Entry 9BYD (electron microscopy, 4.20 A resolution (low resolution: residue-level contacts below are approximate; hydrogen-bond / salt-bridge calls are withheld)); this record covers chains C and D of the 4 polymer chains in the assembly.

[Chain C (and D)]
Protein: Ribonucleoside-diphosphate reductase subunit beta
Organism: Bacillus subtilis
Notes: EC 1.17.4.1; chain D of this document is another copy of the same molecule, construct and numbering; everything in this record applies to it too
Reference sequence: P50621 (RIR2_BACSU); numbering as in UniProt (aligned over 1-329)
Amino-acid sequence (350 residues; each row starts with the number of its first residue; numbers below 1 keep their minus sign (Met-20 is residue -20)):
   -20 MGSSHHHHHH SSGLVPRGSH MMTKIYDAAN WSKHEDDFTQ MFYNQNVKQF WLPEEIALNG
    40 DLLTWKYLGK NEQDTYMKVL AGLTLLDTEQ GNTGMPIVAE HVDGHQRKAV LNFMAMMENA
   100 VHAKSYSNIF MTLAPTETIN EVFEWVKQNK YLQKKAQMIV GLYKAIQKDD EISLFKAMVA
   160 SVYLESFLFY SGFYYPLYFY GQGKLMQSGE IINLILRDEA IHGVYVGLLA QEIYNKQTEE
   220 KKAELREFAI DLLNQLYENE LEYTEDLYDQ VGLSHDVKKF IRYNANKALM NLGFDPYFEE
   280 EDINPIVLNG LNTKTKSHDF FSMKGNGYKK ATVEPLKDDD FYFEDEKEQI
Disordered / not traced: -20 to 15, 291-308, 323-329
Differences from the reference sequence: initiating methionine (-20); expression tag (-19 to 0)
Bound ions: Mn2+ site 1: Asp66, Glu97, His101, Glu198; Mn2+ site 2: Glu97, Glu164, Glu198, His201
Curated features (UniProtKB/Swiss-Prot):
  - active site: Tyr105
  - binding site (Fe cation): Asp66, Glu97, His101, Glu164, Glu198, His201

[How chain C and chain D interact]
Contacting residue pairs (26):
  Tyr22(C) - Ala99(D)
  Phe29(C) - Phe29(D)
  Leu31(C) - Tyr22(D)
  Thr67(C) - His84(D)
  Gly70(C) - Asn91(D)
  Asn71(C) - His84(D)
  Asn71(C) - Lys87(D)
  His84(C) - Thr67(D)
  His84(C) - Asn71(D)
  Lys87(C) - Asn71(D)
  Ala88(C) - Asn98(D)
  Asn91(C) - Ala94(D)
  Asn91(C) - Asn98(D)
  Phe92(C) - Met95(D)
  Ala94(C) - Asn91(D)
  Met95(C) - Asn91(D)
  Met95(C) - Phe92(D)
  Met95(C) - Met95(D)
  Asn98(C) - Lys87(D)
  Asn98(C) - Ala88(D)
  Asn98(C) - Asn91(D)
  Ala99(C) - Tyr22(D)
  Ala99(C) - Ala88(D)
  Lys103(C) - Tyr22(D)
  Lys309(C) - Glu34(D)
  Val312(C) - Ala36(D)
Other interface residues (no listed pair), chain C (20 interface residues in all): Val26, Pro75
Other interface residues (no listed pair), chain D (18 interface residues in all): Val26, Leu31, Lys103

[In short]
20 residues of chain C and 18 residues of chain D are in contact. The Mn2+ site 1 is built by Asp66(C),
Glu97(C), His101(C) and Glu198(C). Curated annotation (UniProt) lists active-site residue Tyr105(C) and 6 Fe
cation-binding residues on chain C.
Both chains are Ribonucleoside-diphosphate reductase subunit beta (Bacillus subtilis). Entry 9BYD (Class 16
model for product condition of Bacillus subtilis ribonucleotide reductase complex) was determined by electron
microscopy together with 9BW3, 9BWX, 9BX2, 9BX3, 9BX6, 9BX8 and 39 further entries from the same study.
